PDB entry 6OER | electron microscopy, 3.29 A resolution | chains C and J of the 9 polymer chains in the assembly

Chain C:
Protein: V(D)J recombination-activating protein 1
From: Mus musculus
Notes: EC 3.1.-.-, 2.3.2.27
Reference sequence: P15919 (RAG1_MOUSE); residue numbers follow UniProt; this construct covers 1-1040
Amino-acid sequence (1040 residues; numbered 1 to 1040; the number before each row is that of its first residue):
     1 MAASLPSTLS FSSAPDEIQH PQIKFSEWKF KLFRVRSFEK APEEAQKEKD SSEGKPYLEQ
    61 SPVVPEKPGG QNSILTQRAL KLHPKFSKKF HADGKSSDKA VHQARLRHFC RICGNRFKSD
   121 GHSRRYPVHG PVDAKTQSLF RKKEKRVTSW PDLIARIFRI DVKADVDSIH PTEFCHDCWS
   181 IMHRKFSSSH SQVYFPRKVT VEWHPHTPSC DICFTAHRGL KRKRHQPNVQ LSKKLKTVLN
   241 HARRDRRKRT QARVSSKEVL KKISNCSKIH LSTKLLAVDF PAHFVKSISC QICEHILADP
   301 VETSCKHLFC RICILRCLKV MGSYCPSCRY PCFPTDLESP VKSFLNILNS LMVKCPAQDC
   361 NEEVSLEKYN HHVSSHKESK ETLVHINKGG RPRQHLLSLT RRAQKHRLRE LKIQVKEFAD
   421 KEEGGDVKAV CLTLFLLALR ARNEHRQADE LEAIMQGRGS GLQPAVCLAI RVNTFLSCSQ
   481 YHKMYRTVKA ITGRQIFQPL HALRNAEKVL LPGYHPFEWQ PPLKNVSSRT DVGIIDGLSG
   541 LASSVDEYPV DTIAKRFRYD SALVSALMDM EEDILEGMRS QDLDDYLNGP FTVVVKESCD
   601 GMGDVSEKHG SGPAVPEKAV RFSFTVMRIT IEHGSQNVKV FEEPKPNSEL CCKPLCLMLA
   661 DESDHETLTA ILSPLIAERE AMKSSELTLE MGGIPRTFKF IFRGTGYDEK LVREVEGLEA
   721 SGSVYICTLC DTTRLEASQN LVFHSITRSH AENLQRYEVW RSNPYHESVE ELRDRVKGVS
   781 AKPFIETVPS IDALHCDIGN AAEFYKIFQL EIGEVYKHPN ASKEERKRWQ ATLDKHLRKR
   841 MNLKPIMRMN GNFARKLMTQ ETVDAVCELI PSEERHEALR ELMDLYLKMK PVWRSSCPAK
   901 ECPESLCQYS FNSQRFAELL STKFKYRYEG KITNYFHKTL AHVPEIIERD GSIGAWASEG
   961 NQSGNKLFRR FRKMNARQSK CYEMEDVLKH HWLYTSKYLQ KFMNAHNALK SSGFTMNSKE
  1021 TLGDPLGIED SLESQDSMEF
Unresolved in the structure: 1-392, 1009-1040
Differences from the reference sequence: engineered mutation Gln962 (Glu in P15919)
Bound ions: Ca2+ site 1: Asp600, Asp708 (shared with DC17(J) of chain J); Ca2+ site 2: Asp600, Gln962 (shared with DC17(J) of chain J); Zn2+: Cys727, Cys730, His937, His942
Reported in the primary citation:
  - mutagenesis - R848A: increased catalytic activity
  - catalytic residues: Asp600, Asp708
  - mutagenesis - E962Q: abolished catalytic activity (citing earlier work)

Chain J:
Molecule: 61-nt DNA strand
Sequence (61 nucleotides; row label = number of the first residue in the row; numbers below 1 keep their minus sign (DC-3 is residue -3)):
    -3 CCTGGATCTG GCCTGTCTTA CACAGTGATG CAAATCAAGT GTGAAGCCAG ACAAAAACCC
    57 G
Unresolved in the structure: -3 to 0
Bound ions: Ca2+ site 1: DC17 (shared with Asp600(C), Asp708(C) of chain C)

Chain C / chain J interface:
Residue-residue contacts - 28 pairs, chain C then chain J:
  Arg440(C) - DC43(J)  phosphate contact
  Arg440(C) - DC44(J)  salt bridge to the phosphate
  Ala441(C) - DC44(J)  hydrogen bond to the phosphate
  His445(C) - DG42(J)  hydrogen bond to the phosphate
  His445(C) - DC43(J)  salt bridge to the phosphate
  Gly603(C) - DC17(J)  phosphate contact
  Gly603(C) - DA18(J)  phosphate contact
  Glu709(C) - DT15(J)  phosphate contact
  Glu709(C) - DA16(J)  hydrogen bond to the phosphate
  Ser721(C) - DT14(J)  sugar contact
  Ser721(C) - DT15(J)  hydrogen bond to the sugar
  Arg734(C) - DT14(J)  sugar contact
  His795(C) - DA16(J)  phosphate contact
  His795(C) - DC17(J)  salt bridge to the phosphate
  Arg848(C) - DC17(J)  sugar contact
  Arg848(C) - DA18(J)  hydrogen bond to the base
  Arg927(C) - DT14(J)  salt bridge to the phosphate
  Lys931(C) - DC13(J)  salt bridge to the phosphate
  Lys931(C) - DT14(J)  phosphate contact
  Thr933(C) - DT14(J)  hydrogen bond to the phosphate
  Thr933(C) - DT15(J)  hydrogen bond to the phosphate
  Asn934(C) - DT14(J)  phosphate contact
  Asn934(C) - DT15(J)  hydrogen bond to the phosphate
  Tyr935(C) - DT15(J)  hydrogen bond to the phosphate
  Tyr935(C) - DA16(J)  hydrogen bond to the phosphate
  Lys966(C) - DG21(J)  phosphate contact
  Arg969(C) - DA18(J)  salt bridge to the phosphate
  Arg970(C) - DG21(J)  salt bridge to the phosphate
Also at the interface, not in a pair above, chain C (24 interface residues in all): Leu437, Asp600, Gly601, Asp708, Lys710, Gly722, Gln962
Also at the interface, not in a pair above, chain J (12 interface residues in all): DC19, DA20

Summary:
24 residues of chain C and 12 residues of chain J are in contact; the contacts include 10 hydrogen bonds and 7
salt bridges. Among the polar pairs are Arg848(C)-DA18(J), Ser721(C)-DT15(J) and Ala441(C)-DC44(J). Asp600(C),
Asp708(C) and DC17(J) form the Ca2+ site 1. The paper reports catalytic residues Asp600(C) and Asp708(C);
R848A of chain C increases catalytic activity.
Chain C is V(D)J recombination-activating protein 1 (Mus musculus) and chain J is a 61-nt DNA strand; the
structure, Cryo-EM structure of mouse RAG1/2 NFC complex (DNA2), was determined by electron microscopy,
deposited together with 6OEM, 6OEN, 6OEO, 6OEP, 6OEQ and 6V0V.
